4HAV - chains B and C of the 3 polymer chains in the assembly; structure by X-ray diffraction, 2.00 A resolution.

# Chain B
Name: Ran-specific GTPase-activating protein 1
From: Saccharomyces cerevisiae
Notes: fragment: RanDB1
UniProtKB: P41920 (YRB1_YEAST); residues 62-201 here = UniProt positions 62-201
Chain sequence (140 residues; row label = number of the first residue in the row):
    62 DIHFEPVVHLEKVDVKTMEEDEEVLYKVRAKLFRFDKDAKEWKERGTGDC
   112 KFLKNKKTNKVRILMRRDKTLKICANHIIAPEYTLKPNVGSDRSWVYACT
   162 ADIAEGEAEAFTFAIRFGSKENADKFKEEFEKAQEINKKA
Not modelled in the structure: 62, 70-76, 201
Sequence notes: conflict Lys98 (Ala in P41920)

# Chain C
Name: Exportin-1
From: Saccharomyces cerevisiae
UniProtKB: P30822 (XPO1_YEAST); residue numbers follow UniProt; this construct covers 1-376, 414-1058
Chain sequence (1023 residues; row label = number of the first residue in the row; note: 37 numbers in that range are skipped by the numbering (no residue carries them; nothing is unmodelled there); numbers below 1 keep their minus sign (Gly-1 is residue -1)):
    -1 GAMEGILDFSNDLDIALLDQVVSTFYQGSGVQQKQAQEILTKFQDNPDAW
    49 QKADQILQFSTNPQSKFIALSILDKLITRKWKLLPNDHRIGIRNFVVGMI
    99 ISMCQDDEVFKTQKNLINKSDLTLVQILKQEWPQNWPEFIPELIGSSSSS
   149 VNVCENNMIVLKLLSEEVFDFSAEQMTQAKALHLKNSMSKEFEQIFKLCF
   199 QVLEQGASSSLIVATLESLLRYLHWIPYRYIYETNILELLSTKFMTSPDT
   249 RAITLKCLTEVSNLKIPQDNDLIKRQTVLFFQNTLQQIATSVMPVTADLK
   299 ATYANANGNDQSFLQDLAMFLTTYLARNRALLESDESLRELLLNAHQYLI
   349 QLSKIEERELFKTTLDYWHNLVADLFYE
   414 PLKKHIYEEICSQLRLVIIENMVRPEEVLVVENDEGEIVREFVKESDTIQ
   464 LYKSEREVLVYLTHLNVIDTEEIMISKLARQIDGSEWSWHNINTLSWAIG
   514 SISGTMSEDTEKRFVVTVIKDLLDLCVKKRGKDNKAVVASDIMYVVGQYP
   564 RFLKAHWNFLRTVILKLFEFMHETHEGVQDMACDTFIKIVQKCKYHFVIQ
   614 QPRESEPFIQTIIRDIQKTTADLQPQQVHTFYKACGIIISEERSVAERNR
   664 LLSDLMQLPNMAWDTIVEQSTANPTLLLDSETVKIIANIIKTNVAVCTSM
   714 GADFYPQLGHIYYNMLQLYRAVSSMISAQVAAEGLIATKTPKVRGLRTIK
   764 KEILKLVETYISKARNLDDVVKVLVEPLLNAVLEDYMNNVPDARDAEVLN
   814 CMTTVVEKVGHMIPQGVILILQSVFECTLDMINKDFTEYPEHRVEFYKLL
   864 KVINEKSFAAFLELPPAAFKLFVDAICWAFKHNNRDVEVNGLQIALDLVK
   914 NIERMGNVPFANEFHKNYFFIFVSETFFVLTDSDHKSGFSKQALLLMKLI
   964 SLVYDNKISVPLYQEAEVPQGTSNQVYLSQYLANMLSNAFPHLTSEQIAS
  1014 FLSALTKQCKDLVVFKGTLRDFLVQIKEVGGDPTDYLFAEDKENA
Not modelled in the structure: 205, 1053-1058
Covalent attachments: Anguinomycin A, bound form (AA8) linked to Cys539
Sequence notes: expression tag (-1 to 0); conflict Ala205 (Ser in P30822); engineered mutation Cys539 (Thr in P30822), Cys1022 (Tyr in P30822)
Residues lining bound ligands: Anguinomycin A, bound form (AA8): Lys525, Val529, Ile532, Lys533, Leu536, Val540, Lys548, Ile555, Met556, Phe565, His569, Asn571, Phe572, Thr575, Val576, Lys579, Phe583
What the authors report for this chain:
  - binding site for Anguinomycin A, bound form: Lys525, Cys539, Val540, Lys548, His569, Lys579
  - catalytic residues: Arg543, Lys548, Lys579 (proposed by the authors, not directly observed)

# Interface between chain B and chain C
Residue-residue contacts (9; chain B residue first):
  Arg90(B) - Phe455(C)
  Val150(B) - Ile749(C)  hydrophobic
  Val150(B) - Thr753(C)
  Val150(B) - Pro754(C)
  Gly151(B) - Lys752(C)
  Gly151(B) - Pro754(C)
  Gly151(B) - Arg757(C)  hydrogen bond (backbone-side chain)
  Ser152(B) - Pro754(C)
  Asp153(B) - Pro754(C)
Also at the interface, not in a pair above, chain C (7 interface residues in all): Lys697

# Summary
Chain B and chain C form an interface of 5 and 7 residues respectively; the contacts include 1 hydrogen bond.
Its one hydrogen-bonded contact is Gly151(B)-Arg757(C). From the paper: catalytic residues Arg543(C),
Lys548(C) and Lys579(C); a binding site for Anguinomycin A, bound form at Lys525(C), Cys539(C) and Val540(C)
among others.
Chain B is Ran-specific GTPase-activating protein 1 and chain C is Exportin-1, both from Saccharomyces
cerevisiae; the structure, Crystal structure of CRM1 inhibitor Anguinomycin A in complex with CRM1-Ran-RanBP1,
was determined by X-ray diffraction (same publication as 4HAU, 4HAW, 4HAX, 4HAY, 4HAZ, 4HB2, 4HB3 and 4HB4).
